PDB entry 6UU4 | X-ray diffraction, 4.30 A resolution (low resolution: residue-level contacts below are approximate; hydrogen-bond / salt-bridge calls are withheld) | chains FFF and 222 of the 9 polymer chains in the assembly

[Chain FFF]
Molecule: RNA polymerase sigma factor RpoS
From: Escherichia coli (strain K12)
Reference sequence: P13445 (RPOS_ECOLI); numbering as in UniProt (aligned over 1-328)
Sequence (336 residues; each row starts with the number of its first residue):
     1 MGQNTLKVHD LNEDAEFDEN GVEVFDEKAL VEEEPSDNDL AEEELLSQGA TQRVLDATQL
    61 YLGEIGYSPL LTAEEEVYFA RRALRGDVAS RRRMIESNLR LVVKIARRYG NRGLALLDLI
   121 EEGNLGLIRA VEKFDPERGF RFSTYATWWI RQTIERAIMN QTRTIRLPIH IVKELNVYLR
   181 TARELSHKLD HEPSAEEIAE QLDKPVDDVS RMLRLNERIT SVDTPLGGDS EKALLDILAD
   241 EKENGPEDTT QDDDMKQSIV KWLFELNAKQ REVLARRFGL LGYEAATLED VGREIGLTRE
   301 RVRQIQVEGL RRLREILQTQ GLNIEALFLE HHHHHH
Unresolved in the structure: 1-52, 330-336
Construct notes: conflict Gly2 (Ser in P13445), Glu33 (Gln in P13445); expression tag (329-336)
UniProt features mapped onto this chain:
  - DNA-binding region: Leu288 to Val307 (H-T-H motif)
  - region: Asp56 to Ala89 (Sigma-70 factor domain-1)
  - motif: Asp118 to Glu121 (Interaction with polymerase core subunit RpoC)
  - mutagenesis: Lys173 (K173E: Eliminates RpoS proteolysis. Lack of interaction with RssB), Glu174 (E174T: 2-fold increase in RpoS half-life. Does not affect interaction with RssB), Val177 (V177K: 3-fold increase in RpoS half-life), Tyr178 (Y178L: Does not affect RpoS half-life)

[Chain 222]
Molecule: Synthetic DNA 50-MER (promoter template strand)
Sequence (50 nucleotides; numbered 3 to 52; the number before each row is that of its first residue):
     3 TCCGCGTCAG ACTCGTAGGA TTATAGCATA CGTGAGGTGG GATGTCAAGG
Unresolved in the structure: 38-52

[Chain FFF / chain 222 interface]
Residue-residue contacts (39):
  Asn111(FFF) - DT24(222)
  Arg112(FFF) - DT24(222)
  Arg112(FFF) - DA25(222)
  Arg151(FFF) - DA27(222)
  Gln152(FFF) - DA27(222)
  Glu155(FFF) - DT26(222)
  Glu155(FFF) - DA27(222)
  Ile158(FFF) - DT26(222)
  Met159(FFF) - DT26(222)
  Met159(FFF) - DA27(222)
  Thr162(FFF) - DA25(222)
  Thr162(FFF) - DT26(222)
  Arg163(FFF) - DA25(222)
  Arg163(FFF) - DT26(222)
  Val172(FFF) - DT26(222)
  Lys173(FFF) - DA27(222)
  Lys173(FFF) - DG28(222)
  Lys173(FFF) - DC29(222)
  Asn176(FFF) - DT26(222)
  Asn176(FFF) - DA27(222)
  Arg180(FFF) - DT26(222)
  Arg180(FFF) - DA27(222)
  Arg180(FFF) - DG28(222)
  Arg183(FFF) - DA25(222)
  Arg183(FFF) - DT26(222)
  Arg218(FFF) - DT23(222)
  Arg218(FFF) - DT24(222)
  Arg218(FFF) - DA25(222)
  Pro225(FFF) - DG21(222)
  Leu226(FFF) - DA19(222)
  Leu226(FFF) - DG20(222)
  Leu226(FFF) - DG21(222)
  Gly227(FFF) - DA19(222)
  Gly227(FFF) - DG20(222)
  Gly228(FFF) - DG20(222)
  Asp229(FFF) - DG17(222)
  Glu231(FFF) - DG17(222)
  Glu231(FFF) - DT18(222)
  Lys232(FFF) - DT18(222)
Other interface residues (no listed pair), chain FFF (25 interface residues in all): Val177, Leu179, Thr224

[Summary]
25 residues of chain FFF face 12 of chain 222 across their interface. Curated annotation (UniProt) lists 4
mutagenesis sites on chain FFF.
Chain FFF is RNA polymerase sigma factor RpoS (Escherichia coli (strain K12)) and chain 222 is Synthetic DNA
50-MER (promoter template strand); the structure, E. coli sigma-S transcription initiation complex with a 3-nt
RNA ("old" crystal soaked with GTP and ..., was determined by X-ray diffraction, deposited together with 6UTV,
6UTW, 6UTX, 6UTY, 6UTZ, 6UU0 and 11 further entries.
